3RW6 - chains A and H; structure by X-ray diffraction, 2.30 A resolution.

Chain A:
Protein: Nuclear RNA export factor 1
From: Homo sapiens
UniProtKB: Q9UBU9 (NXF1_HUMAN); residue numbers follow UniProt; this construct covers 96-362
Amino-acid sequence (267 residues; each row starts with the number of its first residue):
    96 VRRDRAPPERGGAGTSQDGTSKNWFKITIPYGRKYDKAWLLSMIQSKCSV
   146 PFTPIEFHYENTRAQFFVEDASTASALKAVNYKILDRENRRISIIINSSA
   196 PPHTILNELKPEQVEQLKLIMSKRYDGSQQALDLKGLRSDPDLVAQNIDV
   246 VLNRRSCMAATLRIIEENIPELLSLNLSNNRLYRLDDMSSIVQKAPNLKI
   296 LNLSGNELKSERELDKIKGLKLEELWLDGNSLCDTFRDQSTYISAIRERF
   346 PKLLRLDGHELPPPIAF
Not modelled in the structure: 96-117
What the authors report for this chain:
  - binding site for constitutive transport element(CTE)of Mason-Pfizer monkey virus RNA (chain H): Arg-128, Lys-132, Glu-151, Phe-152, Arg-158, Arg-233, Arg-276, Tyr-278, Arg-279, Lys-304, Glu-308
  - conformationally variable residues (order/disorder transition): Ser-194 to Leu-204
  - mutagenesis - R128E/R158E, E151A (2-fold), R233A/R276A, Y278A/R279A/K304A: decreased binding to constitutive transport element(CTE)of Mason-Pfizer monkey virus RNA (chain H)

Chain H:
Molecule: constitutive transport element(CTE)of Mason-Pfizer monkey virus RNA
Sequence (62 nucleotides; each row starts with the number of its first residue):
     1 XGCACUAACCUAAGACAGGAGGGCCGGGAAACCUGCCUAAUCCAAUGACG
    51 GGUAAUAGUGUC
Modified positions: GTP (guanosine-5'-triphosphate) at position 1; CCC (cytidine-5'-phosphate-2',3'-cyclic phosphate) at position 62

Interface between chain A and chain H:
Residue-residue contacts (39):
  Lys-121(A) with U34(H), phosphate contact; G35(H), phosphate contact
  Thr-123(A) with C33(H), phosphate contact; U34(H), sugar contact
  Pro-125(A) with C32(H), sugar contact; C33(H), sugar contact
  Tyr-126(A) with A31(H), hydrogen bond to the sugar; C32(H), sugar contact
  Arg-128(A) with G50(H), salt bridge to the phosphate
  Asp-131(A) with A4(H), hydrogen bond to the sugar
  Glu-151(A) with A15(H), base contact
  Phe-152(A) with A15(H), hydrogen bond to the base
  His-153(A) with A15(H), base contact; G50(H), phosphate contact; G51(H), phosphate contact
  Tyr-154(A) with G50(H), phosphate contact; G51(H), hydrogen bond to the phosphate
  Asn-156(A) with A20(H), phosphate contact
  Arg-158(A) with C33(H), salt bridge to the phosphate
  Gln-160(A) with U34(H), phosphate contact
  Ile-190(A) with C32(H), sugar contact; C33(H), sugar contact
  Asn-192(A) with C33(H), sugar contact; U34(H), hydrogen bond to the sugar
  Thr-199(A) with A15(H), sugar contact
  Asn-202(A) with C16(H), phosphate contact
  Arg-233(A) with A13(H), salt bridge to the phosphate
  Val-246(A) with A13(H), sugar contact
  Asn-248(A) with G14(H), hydrogen bond to the phosphate
  Asn-275(A) with A13(H), base contact
  Arg-276(A) with A13(H), hydrogen bond to the base
  Tyr-278(A) with C10(H), sugar contact; U11(H), sugar contact; G14(H), hydrogen bond to the base
  Arg-279(A) with G14(H), base contact
  Lys-304(A) with G14(H), hydrogen bond to the base; A54(H), base contact
  Ser-305(A) with A54(H), sugar contact
  Glu-308(A) with A54(H), phosphate contact
Also at the interface, not in a pair above, chain A (32 interface residues in all): Glu-155, His-198, Arg-249, Asn-274, Arg-307
Also at the interface, not in a pair above, chain H (22 interface residues in all): G2, C5, A12, A17, G19, A55

Summary:
Chain A and chain H form an interface of 32 and 22 residues respectively, with 9 hydrogen bonds and 3 salt
bridges. Among the polar pairs are Phe-152(A)/A15(H), Arg-276(A)/A13(H) and Tyr-278(A)/G14(H). The paper
reports a binding site for constitutive transport element(CTE)of Mason-Pfizer monkey virus RNA (chain H) at
Arg-128(A), Lys-132(A) and Glu-151(A) among others; R128E/R158E, E151A and R233A/R276A of chain A, among
others, reduce binding to constitutive transport element(CTE)of Mason-Pfizer monkey virus RNA (chain H).
Here chain A is Nuclear RNA export factor 1 (Homo sapiens) and chain H is constitutive transport
element(CTE)of Mason-Pfizer monkey virus RNA. Entry 3RW6 (Structure of nuclear RNA export factor TAP bound to
CTE RNA) was determined by X-ray diffraction together with 3RW7 from the same study.
